2AA1 - chains A and D of the 4 polymer chains in the assembly; structure by X-ray diffraction, 1.80 A resolution.

# Chain A
Protein: Hemoglobin alpha-1 chain
Source organism: Trematomus newnesi
Reference sequence: P45718 (HBA1_TRENE); numbering as in UniProt (aligned over 1-142)
Amino-acid sequence (143 residues; row label = number of the first residue in the row; numbering starts at 0):
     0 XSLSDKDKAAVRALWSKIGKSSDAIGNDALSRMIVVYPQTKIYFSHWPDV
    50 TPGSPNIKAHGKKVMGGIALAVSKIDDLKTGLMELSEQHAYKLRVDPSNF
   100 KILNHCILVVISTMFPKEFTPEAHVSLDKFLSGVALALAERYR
Modified / non-standard residues: ACE (acetyl group) at position 0
Ion coordination: heme Fe near H88 (its only coordinating residue here)
Residues lining bound ligands: heme (HEM): M32, T39, Y42, F43, H45, W46, H59, K62, V63, G66, I67, L84, Q87, H88, L92, V94, N98, F99, L102, N103, I106, L137
UniProt features mapped onto this chain:
  - binding site (O2): H59
  - binding site (heme b): H88
  - modified residue: S1 (N-acetylserine)

# Chain D
Protein: Hemoglobin beta-C chain
Source organism: Trematomus newnesi
Reference sequence: P45721 (HBBC_TRENE); numbering as in UniProt (aligned over 1-146)
Amino-acid sequence (146 residues; numbered 1 to 146; the number before each row is that of its first residue):
     1 VEWTDFERATIKDIFSKLEYDVVGPATLARCLVVYPWTQRYFGKFGNLYN
    51 AAAIAQNAMVSKHGTTILNGLDRAVKNMDDITNTYAELSVLHSEKLHVDP
   101 DNFKLLADCLTIVVAARFGSAFTGEVQAAFQKFMAVVVSSLGKQYR
Ion coordination: heme Fe near H92 (its only coordinating residue here)
Residues lining bound ligands: heme (HEM): T38, Y41, F42, F45, H63, T66, I67, G70, L71, R73, Y85, L88, L91, H92, L96, V98, N102, F103, L106, M134, L141

# Interface between chain A and chain D
Pairs across the interface (30; chain A residue first):
  P37(A) - Y145(D)
  P37(A) - R146(D)
  Q38(A) - P100(D)
  K40(A) - R146(D)  hydrogen bond (side chain-backbone)
  I41(A) - R40(D)  hydrogen bond (backbone-side chain)
  I41(A) - Y41(D)
  I41(A) - H97(D)
  I41(A) - V98(D)
  I41(A) - D99(D)
  Y42(A) - R40(D)
  Y42(A) - D99(D)  hydrogen bond
  S44(A) - H97(D)
  L92(A) - R40(D)  hydrogen bond (backbone-side chain)
  R93(A) - P36(D)  hydrogen bond (side chain-backbone)
  R93(A) - W37(D)
  R93(A) - Q39(D)
  R93(A) - R40(D)
  D95(A) - W37(D)  hydrogen bond
  D95(A) - D99(D)
  D95(A) - D101(D)
  D95(A) - N102(D)  hydrogen bond
  D95(A) - L105(D)
  P96(A) - W37(D)
  S97(A) - D101(D)  hydrogen bond
  N98(A) - D99(D)  hydrogen bond
  Y141(A) - P36(D)
  Y141(A) - W37(D)  hydrophobic
  R142(A) - V34(D)  hydrogen bond (side chain-backbone)
  R142(A) - Y35(D)
  R142(A) - P36(D)
Interface residues without a listed pair, chain D (17 interface residues in all): S93

# Summary
14 residues of chain A and 17 residues of chain D are in contact, with 10 hydrogen bonds. Polar contacts
include K40(A)-R146(D), I41(A)-R40(D) and Y42(A)-D99(D). Ligands of chain A: heme. Chain D binds heme.
Here chain A is Hemoglobin alpha-1 chain and chain D is Hemoglobin beta-C chain, both from Trematomus newnesi.
Entry 2AA1 (Crystal structure of the cathodic hemoglobin isolated from the Antarctic fish Trematomus Newnesi)
was determined by X-ray diffraction.
